PDB entry 6II4 | X-ray diffraction, 3.30 A resolution | chains A and H of the 4 polymer chains in the assembly

== Chain A ==
Protein: Hemagglutinin
Source organism: Influenza A virus
UniProt: A0A024CX39 (A0A024CX39_9INFA); residues 1-317 here correspond to UniProt positions 19-335 (UniProt number = residue number + 18)
Chain sequence (317 residues; numbered 1 to 317; the number before each row is that of its first residue):
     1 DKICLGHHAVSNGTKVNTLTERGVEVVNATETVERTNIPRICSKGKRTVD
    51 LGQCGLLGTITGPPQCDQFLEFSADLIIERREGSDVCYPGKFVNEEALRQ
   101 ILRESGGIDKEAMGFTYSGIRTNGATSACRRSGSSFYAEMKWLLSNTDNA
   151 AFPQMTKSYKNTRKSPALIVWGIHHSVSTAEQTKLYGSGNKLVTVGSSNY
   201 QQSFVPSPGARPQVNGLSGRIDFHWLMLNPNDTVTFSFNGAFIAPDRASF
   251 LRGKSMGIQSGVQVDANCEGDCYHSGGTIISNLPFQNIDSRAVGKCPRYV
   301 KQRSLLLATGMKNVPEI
Disulfide bonds: C42-C268, C54-C66, C87-C129, C272-C296

== Chain H ==
Protein: Heavy chain of L4A-14 Fab
Source organism: Homo sapiens
Notes: antibody fragment or engineered binder
Chain sequence (225 residues; each row starts with the number of its first residue):
     1 EVQLLESGGGVVQPGRSLRLSCAASGFTFSSYAIHWVRQAPGKGLEWVAL
    51 ISYDGSNKYYADSVKGRFTISRDNSKNTLYLQMNSLRAEDTAVYYCNGHG
   101 SGGEVGSNWFDPWGQGTLVTVSSASTKGPSVFPLAPSSKSTSGGTAALGC
   151 LVKDYFPEPVTVSWNSGALTSGVHTFPAVLQSSGLYSLSSVVTVPSSSLG
   201 TQTYICNVNHKPSNTKVDKKVEPKS
Not modelled in the structure: 139-143
Disulfide bonds: C22-C96, C150-C206

== Chain A / chain H interface ==
Pairs across the interface (22):
  I120(A) - Y53(H)
  R121(A) - S31(H)  hydrogen bond (side chain-backbone)
  R121(A) - S101(H)
  R121(A) - G102(H)
  R121(A) - G103(H)
  N123(A) - G103(H)
  G124(A) - G103(H)
  A125(A) - G103(H)  hydrogen bond (backbone-backbone)
  A125(A) - E104(H)
  A125(A) - V105(H)  hydrogen bond (backbone-backbone)
  T126(A) - V105(H)
  S127(A) - E104(H)  hydrogen bond
  S134(A) - E104(H)  hydrogen bond
  W142(A) - V105(H)  hydrophobic
  N146(A) - Y53(H)
  N146(A) - N57(H)  hydrogen bond
  T147(A) - A33(H)
  T147(A) - L50(H)
  T147(A) - S52(H)
  T147(A) - Y59(H)
  D148(A) - G100(H)
  D148(A) - S101(H)  hydrogen bond (side chain-backbone)
Also at the interface, not in a pair above, chain A (15 interface residues in all): A150, E181, K184
Also at the interface, not in a pair above, chain H (16 interface residues in all): D54, S56, G106

== In short ==
The interface between chain A and chain H involves 15 residues on one side and 16 on the other, with 7
hydrogen bonds. Polar pairs include R121(A)-S31(H), S127(A)-E104(H) and S134(A)-E104(H).
Chain A is Hemagglutinin (Influenza A virus) and chain H is Heavy chain of L4A-14 Fab (Homo sapiens); the
structure, Crystal structure of H7 hemagglutinin from A/Anhui/1/2013 in complex with a human neutralizing
antibody L4A-14, was determined by X-ray diffraction.
